PDB entry 4LA6 | X-ray diffraction, 2.00 A resolution | chain A

== Chain A ==
Molecule: 2-methylisoborneol synthase
Organism: Streptomyces coelicolor
Notes: EC 4.2.3.118
UniProtKB: Q9F1Y6 (MIBS_STRCO); numbering as in UniProt (aligned over 1-440)
Amino-acid sequence (461 residues; row label = number of the first residue in the row; numbers below 1 keep their minus sign (Met-20 is residue -20)):
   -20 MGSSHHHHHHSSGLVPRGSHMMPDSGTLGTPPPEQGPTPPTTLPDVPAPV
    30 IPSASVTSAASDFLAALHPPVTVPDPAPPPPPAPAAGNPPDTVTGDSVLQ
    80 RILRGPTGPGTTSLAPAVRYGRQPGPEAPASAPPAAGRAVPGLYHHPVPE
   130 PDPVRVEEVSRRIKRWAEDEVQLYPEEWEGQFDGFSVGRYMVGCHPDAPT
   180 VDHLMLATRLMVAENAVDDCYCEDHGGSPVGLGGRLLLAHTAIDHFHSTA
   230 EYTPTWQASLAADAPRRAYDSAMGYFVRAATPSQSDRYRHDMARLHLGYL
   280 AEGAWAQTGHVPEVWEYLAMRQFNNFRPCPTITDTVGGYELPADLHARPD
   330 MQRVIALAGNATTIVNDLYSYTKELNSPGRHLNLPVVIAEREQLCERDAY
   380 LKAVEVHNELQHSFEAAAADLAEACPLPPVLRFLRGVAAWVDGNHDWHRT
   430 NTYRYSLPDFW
Not modelled in the structure: -20 to 115
Sequence notes: expression tag (-20 to 0)
UniProt features mapped onto this chain:
  - binding site (Mg(2+)): Asp197, Asp198, Glu202, Asn345, Ser349, Glu353
Bound ions: Mg2+ site 1: Asp197 (together with Mg2+); Mg2+ site 2: Asn345, Ser349, Glu353 (together with Mg2+)
Residues lining bound ligands: Mg2+ (LA6; (2E)-2-fluoro-3,7-dimethylocta-2,6-dien-1-yl trihydrogen diphosphate): Met190, Glu193, Asn194, Asp197, Leu274, Tyr278, Arg300, Asn303, Asn304, Phe305, Pro307, Cys308, Thr342, Asn345, Ser349, Lys352, Glu353, His360, Arg433, Tyr434
What the authors report for this chain:
  - Mg2+ coordination: Asp197, Asn345, Ser349, Glu353
  - binding site for Mg2+: Arg300, Phe305, Arg433, Tyr434
  - catalytic residues: Phe305 (proposed by the authors, not directly observed)
  - conformationally variable residues (helix shift, order/disorder transition, side-chain flip): Glu155 to Gln160, Phe164, Cys199 to Gly206, Arg433

== In short ==
Ligands of chain A: Mg2+. The Mg2+ site 2 is built by Asn345, Ser349 and Glu353. From UniProt: 6 Mg2+-binding
residues. From the paper: the catalytic residue Phe305; a binding site for Mg2+ at Arg300, Phe305 and Arg433
among others.
Chain A is 2-methylisoborneol synthase (Streptomyces coelicolor); the structure, Crystal structure of
2-methylisoborneol synthase from Streptomyces coelicolor A3(2) in complex with Mg2+ and 2-fluoroneryl
diphosphate, was determined by X-ray diffraction together with 4LA5 from the same study.
